PDB entry 7CVO | X-ray diffraction, 2.60 A resolution | chains A and D of the 4 polymer chains in the assembly

== Chain A ==
Protein: Chimera of Nuclear transcription factor Y subunit C-4 and Zinc finger protein CONSTANS
Source organism: Arabidopsis thaliana
Reference sequence: chimeric construct of Q9FMV5, Q39057: residues 72-156 from Q9FMV5 (NFYC4_ARATH) positions 72-156 (same numbers); residues 290-357 from Q39057 positions 290-357 (same numbers)
Amino-acid sequence (165 residues; row label = number of the first residue in the row; note: 121 numbers in that range are skipped by the numbering (no residue carries them; nothing is unmodelled there)):
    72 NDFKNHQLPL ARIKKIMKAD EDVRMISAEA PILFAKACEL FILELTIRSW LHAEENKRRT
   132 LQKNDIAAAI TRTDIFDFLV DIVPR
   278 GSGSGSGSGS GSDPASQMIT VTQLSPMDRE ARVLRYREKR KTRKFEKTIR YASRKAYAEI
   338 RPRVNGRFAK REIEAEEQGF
Disordered / not traced: 72-76, 278-297, 348-357
Differences from the reference sequence: linker (278-289)

== Chain D ==
Molecule: FT CORE2 DNA forward strand
Sequence (25 nucleotides; each row starts with the number of its first residue):
     1 GAAAAAGATT GTGGTTATGA TTTCC

== Interface between chain A and chain D ==
Residue-residue contacts (31; chain A residue first):
  Lys85(A) with DG11(D), salt bridge to the phosphate
  Lys89(A) with DT12(D), salt bridge to the phosphate
  Met96(A) with DT10(D), sugar contact; DG11(D), phosphate contact
  Ile97(A) with DT10(D), sugar contact; DG11(D), hydrogen bond to the phosphate
  Ser98(A) with DT10(D), phosphate contact
  Ala99(A) with DT10(D), hydrogen bond to the phosphate
  Lys324(A) with DG13(D), salt bridge to the phosphate
  Ile326(A) with DT12(D), phosphate contact; DG13(D), phosphate contact
  Arg327(A) with DT12(D), hydrogen bond to the phosphate
  Tyr328(A) with DG11(D), sugar contact; DT12(D), hydrogen bond to the phosphate
  Arg331(A) with DT10(D), hydrogen bond to the base; DG11(D), hydrogen bond to the base; DT12(D), sugar contact
  Lys332(A) with DT12(D), phosphate contact; DG13(D), salt bridge to the phosphate
  Ala335(A) with DT12(D), sugar contact
  Glu336(A) with DG13(D), sugar contact
  Arg340(A) with DG13(D), hydrogen bond to the sugar; DG14(D), hydrogen bond to the sugar
  Asn342(A) with DT15(D), sugar contact
  Gly343(A) with DG13(D), hydrogen bond to the base; DG14(D), hydrogen bond to the base; DT15(D), sugar contact
  Arg344(A) with DG13(D), base contact; DG14(D), base contact
  Phe345(A) with DT12(D), base contact; DG13(D), base contact
Interface residues without a listed pair, chain A (22 interface residues in all): Arg95, Thr325, Arg338

== Overview ==
The interface between chain A and chain D involves 22 residues on one side and 6 on the other; the contacts
include 10 hydrogen bonds and 4 salt bridges. Polar pairs include Arg331(A)-DT10(D), Arg331(A)-DG11(D) and
Gly343(A)-DG13(D).
Chain A is Chimera of Nuclear transcription factor Y subunit C-4 and Zinc finger protein CONSTANS (Arabidopsis
thaliana) and chain D is FT CORE2 DNA forward strand; the structure, crystal structure of Arabidopsis CO CCT
domain in complex with NF-YB3/YC4 and FT CORE2 DNA, was determined by X-ray diffraction together with 7CVQ
from the same study.
